Entry 3TFK (X-ray diffraction, 2.75 A resolution); this record covers chains A and C of the 4 polymer chains in the assembly.

Chain A:
Protein: H2-Ld SBM2
From: Mus musculus
Amino-acid sequence (180 residues; numbered 0 to 179; the number before each row is that of its first residue; numbering starts at 0):
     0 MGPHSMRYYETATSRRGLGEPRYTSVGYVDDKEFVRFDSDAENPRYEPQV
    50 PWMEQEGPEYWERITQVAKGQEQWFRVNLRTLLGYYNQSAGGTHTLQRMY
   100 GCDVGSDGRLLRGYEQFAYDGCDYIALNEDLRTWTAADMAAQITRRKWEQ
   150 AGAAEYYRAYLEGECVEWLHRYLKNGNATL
Unresolved in the structure: 0-1, 176-179
Cystine bridges: Cys101-Cys164

Chain C:
Protein: 42F3 alpha
From: Mus musculus, Homo sapiens
Amino-acid sequence (212 residues; numbered -4 to 207; the number before each row is that of its first residue; numbers below 1 keep their minus sign (Gly-4 is residue -4)):
    -4 GSHMAQSVTQPDARVTVSEGASLQLRCKYSYSATPYLFWYVQYPRQGLQM
    46 LLKYYSGDPVVQGVNGFEAEFSKSDSSFHLRKASVHWSDSAVYFCAVSAK
    96 GTGSKLSFGKGAKLTVSPNIQNPDPAVYQLRDSKSSDKSVCLFTDFDSQT
   146 NVSQSKDSDVYITDKCVLDMRSMDFKSNSAVAWSNKSDFACANAFNNSII
   196 PEDTFFPSPESS
Unresolved in the structure: -4 to -1, 201-207
Cystine bridges: Cys22-Cys90

Interface between chain A and chain C:
Contacting residue pairs - 13 pairs, chain A then chain C:
  Ala150(A) - Lys48(C)
  Ala150(A) - Tyr50(C)
  Gly151(A) - Tyr50(C)
  Glu154(A) - Tyr49(C)
  Glu154(A) - Tyr50(C)  hydrogen bond (side chain-backbone)
  Glu154(A) - Ser51(C)  hydrogen bond (backbone-side chain)
  Tyr155(A) - Tyr31(C)
  Tyr155(A) - Tyr50(C)  hydrophobic
  Arg157(A) - Ser51(C)
  Ala158(A) - Tyr50(C)
  Ala158(A) - Ser51(C)
  Tyr159(A) - Lys95(C)
  Glu163(A) - Lys95(C)  salt bridge
Interface residues without a listed pair, chain A (9 interface residues in all): Gln149
From the paper, about this interface:
  - pairs named by the authors: Glu154(A)-Ser51(C) (hydrogen bond), Tyr155(A)-Tyr50(C) (hydrophobic contact), Tyr31(C)-Tyr155(A) (hydrophobic contact), Tyr50(C)-Glu154(A) (hydrogen bond)
  - interface residues, chain C: Tyr31(C), Lys48(C)

In short:
9 residues of chain A face 6 of chain C across their interface; the contacts include 2 hydrogen bonds and 1
salt bridge. Polar pairs include Glu163(A)-Lys95(C), Glu154(A)-Tyr50(C) and Glu154(A)-Ser51(C). The paper
describes hydrogen bonds between Glu154(A) and Ser51(C) and Tyr50(C) and Glu154(A); hydrophobic contacts
between Tyr155(A) and Tyr50(C) and Tyr31(C) and Tyr155(A). The paper reports interface residues Tyr31(C) and
Lys48(C).
Chain A is H2-Ld SBM2 (Mus musculus) and chain C is 42F3 alpha (Mus musculus, Homo sapiens); the structure,
42F3-p4B10/H2-Ld, was determined by X-ray diffraction together with 3TF7, 3TJH and 3TPU from the same study.
